PDB entry 8FYF | electron microscopy, 3.40 A resolution | chains A and B of the 4 polymer chains in the assembly

[Chain A (and B)]
Name: Endosomal/lysosomal potassium channel TMEM175
Organism: Homo sapiens
Notes: chain B of this document is another copy of the same molecule, construct and numbering; everything in this record applies to it too
Reference sequence: Q9BSA9 (TM175_HUMAN); residues 1-504 here = UniProt positions 1-504
Chain sequence (504 residues; each row starts with the number of its first residue):
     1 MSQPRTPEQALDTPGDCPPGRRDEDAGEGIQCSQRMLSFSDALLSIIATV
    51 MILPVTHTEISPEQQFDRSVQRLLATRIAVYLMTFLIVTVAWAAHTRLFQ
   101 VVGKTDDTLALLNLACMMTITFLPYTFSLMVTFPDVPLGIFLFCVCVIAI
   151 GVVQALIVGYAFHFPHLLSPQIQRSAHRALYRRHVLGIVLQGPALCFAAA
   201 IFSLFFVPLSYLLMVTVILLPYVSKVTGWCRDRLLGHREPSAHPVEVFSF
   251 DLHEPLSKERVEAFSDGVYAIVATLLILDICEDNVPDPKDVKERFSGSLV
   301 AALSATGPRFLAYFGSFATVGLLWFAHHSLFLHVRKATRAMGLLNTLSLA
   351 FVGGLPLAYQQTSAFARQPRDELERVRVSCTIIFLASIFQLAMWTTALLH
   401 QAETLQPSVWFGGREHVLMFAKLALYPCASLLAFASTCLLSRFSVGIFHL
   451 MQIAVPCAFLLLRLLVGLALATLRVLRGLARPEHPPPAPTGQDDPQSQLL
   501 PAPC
Disordered / not traced: 1-29, 191-250, 477-504
Swiss-Prot annotation at these positions:
  - region: Thr58 to Glu63 (Short helix H1-1), Gln65 to Gln71 (Short helix H2-1), Pro288 to Ser296 (Short helix H1-2), Ser298 to Ser304 (Short helix H2-2)
  - motif: Arg35 to Asp41 (RxxxFSD motif 1), Arg260 to Asp266 (RxxxFSD motif 2)
  - site: Ile46 (Hydrophobic filter residue 1-1), Val50 (Hydrophobic filter residue 2-1), Leu53 (Hydrophobic filter residue 3-1), Ile271 (Hydrophobic filter residue 1-2), Leu275 (Hydrophobic filter residue 2-2), Leu278 (Hydrophobic filter residue 3-2)
  - modified residue: Thr6 (Phosphothreonine)
  - natural variant: Gln65 (Q65P: Associated with decreased risk for Parkinson disease), Met393 (M393T: Associated with increased risk for Parkinson disease)
  - mutagenesis: Arg35 (R35A: Impaired potassium channel activity), Ser38 (S38A: Does not affect proton and potassium channel activity), Phe39 (F39V: Impaired potassium channel activity), Ser40 (S40A: Impaired potassium channel activity), Asp41 (D41A: Abolished proton permeability without altering potassium permeability; D41E/N: Impaired potassium channel activity), Ser45 to Thr49 (Decreased selectivity for potassium ion; when associated with A-274), Ser45 (S45A: Reduced potassium channel activity without altering proton channel activity; S45T: Decreased selectivity for potassium ion), Ile46 (I46A/V: Decreased channel activity; I46M: Abolished proton and potassium channel activity; when associated with M-271; I46N: Impaired selectivity; can conduct both K(+) and Na(+) ...), Thr49 (T49A: Decreased selectivity for potassium ion; T49V: Abolished potassium channel activity and decreased proton channel activity), Val50 (V50A: Does not affect selectivity; when associated with A-275), Leu53 (L53A: Does not affect selectivity; when associated with A-278), Ser241 (S241A: Reduced channel activation, probably caused by decreased interaction with AKT1; when associated with A-338), 15 further mutagenesis entries in UniProt

[Chain A / chain B interface]
Residue-residue contacts (89):
  Gln31(A) with Leu332(B)
  Cys32(A) with Leu332(B), hydrophobic
  Arg35(A) with Glu262(B); Ser265(B); Asp266(B), salt bridge; Trp324(B); His327(B), hydrogen bond; His328(B); Phe331(B)
  Met36(A) with Trp324(B), hydrophobic
  Phe39(A) with Asp266(B); Ala270(B); Trp324(B), hydrophobic
  Ala42(A) with Ala270(B), hydrophobic
  Leu43(A) with Ala270(B); Thr274(B)
  Ile46(A) with Ala270(B); Ile271(B); Thr274(B)
  Val50(A) with Leu278(B), hydrophobic
  Met51(A) with Cys281(B), hydrophobic
  Asp107(A) with Phe325(B); Lys422(B), salt bridge; Arg463(B), salt bridge
  Ala110(A) with Phe325(B), hydrophobic
  Leu111(A) with Leu322(B), hydrophobic; Leu460(B), hydrophobic
  Leu114(A) with Gly321(B)
  Met118(A) with Phe317(B), hydrophobic
  Thr121(A) with Tyr313(B), hydrogen bond
  Phe122(A) with Tyr313(B), hydrophobic; Phe314(B), hydrophobic
  Tyr125(A) with Cys281(B), hydrophobic; Asn284(B), hydrogen bond (side chain-backbone); Pro286(B); Leu303(B); Phe310(B), hydrophobic
  Leu129(A) with Pro286(B)
  Thr132(A) with Val285(B); Pro286(B)
  Phe133(A) with Pro286(B); Pro288(B), hydrophobic; Leu299(B), hydrophobic
  Val136(A) with Leu299(B), hydrophobic
  Glu262(A) with Arg35(B)
  Ser265(A) with Arg35(B)
  Asp266(A) with Arg35(B), salt bridge; Phe39(B)
  Ala270(A) with Phe39(B); Ala42(B), hydrophobic; Leu43(B); Ile46(B)
  Ile271(A) with Ile46(B)
  Thr274(A) with Leu43(B); Ile46(B); Ile47(B)
  Leu278(A) with Val50(B), hydrophobic
  Cys281(A) with Met51(B), hydrophobic; Tyr125(B), hydrophobic
  Asn284(A) with Tyr125(B), hydrogen bond (backbone-side chain)
  Val285(A) with Thr132(B)
  Pro286(A) with Tyr125(B); Leu129(B); Thr132(B); Phe133(B)
  Pro288(A) with Phe133(B), hydrophobic
  Leu299(A) with Phe133(B), hydrophobic; Val136(B), hydrophobic
  Leu303(A) with Tyr125(B)
  Phe310(A) with Tyr125(B), hydrophobic
  Tyr313(A) with Thr121(B), hydrogen bond; Phe122(B), hydrophobic
  Phe314(A) with Phe122(B), hydrophobic
  Phe317(A) with Met118(B), hydrophobic
  Gly321(A) with Leu114(B)
  Leu322(A) with Leu111(B), hydrophobic
  Trp324(A) with Arg35(B); Met36(B), hydrophobic; Phe39(B), hydrophobic
  Phe325(A) with Asp107(B); Ala110(B), hydrophobic
  His327(A) with Arg35(B), hydrogen bond
  His328(A) with Arg35(B)
  Phe331(A) with Arg35(B)
  Leu332(A) with Gln31(B); Cys32(B), hydrophobic
  Lys422(A) with Asp107(B), salt bridge
  Leu460(A) with Leu111(B), hydrophobic
  Arg463(A) with Asp107(B), salt bridge
Other interface residues (no listed pair), chain A (66 interface residues in all): Ile47, Leu53, Thr108, Met117, Pro124, Leu138, Leu142, Tyr269, Ile277, Ile280, Asp287, Val291, Val300, His333, Phe459
Other interface residues (no listed pair), chain B (66 interface residues in all): Leu53, Thr108, Met117, Pro124, Leu138, Leu142, Tyr269, Ile277, Ile280, Asp287, Val291, Val300, His333, Phe459

[In short]
The chain A/chain B interface involves 66 residues from each chain; the contacts include 6 hydrogen bonds and
6 salt bridges. Among the polar pairs are Arg35(A)-Asp266(B), Asp107(A)-Lys422(B) and Asp107(A)-Arg463(B).
UniProt lists 28 mutagenesis sites on chain A.
Both chains are Endosomal/lysosomal potassium channel TMEM175 (Homo sapiens). Entry 8FYF (Human TMEM175-LAMP1
transmembrane domain only complex) was determined by electron microscopy (same publication as 8FY5).
